PDB entry 4R79 | X-ray diffraction, 3.10 A resolution | chains G and B of the 8 polymer chains in the assembly

== Chain G ==
Molecule: left Inverted repeat NTS
Sequence (25 nucleotides; numbered 4 to 28; the number before each row is that of its first residue):
     4 GGTGTACAAG TAGGGAATGT CGGTT

== Chain B ==
Protein: Mariner Mos1 transposase
From: Drosophila mauritiana
Notes: EC 3.1.-.-
UniProt: Q7JQ07 (MOS1T_DROMA); numbering as in UniProt (aligned over 1-345)
Sequence (345 residues; numbered 1 to 345; the number before each row is that of its first residue):
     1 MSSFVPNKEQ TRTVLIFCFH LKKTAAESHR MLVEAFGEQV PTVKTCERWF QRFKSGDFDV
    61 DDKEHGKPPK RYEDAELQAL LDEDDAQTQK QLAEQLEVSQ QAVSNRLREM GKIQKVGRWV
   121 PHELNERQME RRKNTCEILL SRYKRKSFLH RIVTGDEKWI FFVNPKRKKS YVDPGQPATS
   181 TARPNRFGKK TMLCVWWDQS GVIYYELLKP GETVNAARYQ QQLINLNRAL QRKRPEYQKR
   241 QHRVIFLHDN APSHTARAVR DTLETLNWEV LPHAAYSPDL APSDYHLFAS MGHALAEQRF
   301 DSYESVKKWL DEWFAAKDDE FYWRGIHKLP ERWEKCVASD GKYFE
Disordered / not traced: 1-4, 238-242
Disulfides: Cys136-Cys336
Sequence notes: variant Thr45 (Lys in Q7JQ07), Asn164 (Ser in Q7JQ07), Pro210 (Arg in Q7JQ07), Phe344 (Leu in Q7JQ07); engineered mutation Ala216 (Thr in Q7JQ07)
Ion coordination: Mn2+: Asp156, Asp249 (shared with 1 residue of chain H)
UniProt features mapped onto this chain:
  - DNA-binding region (H-T-H motif): Thr24 to Ser55, Gln89 to Met110
  - region: Ile113 to Asn125 (Linker)
  - binding site (Mg(2+)): Asp156, Asp249, Asp284
  - site: Arg48 (Important for base-specific DNA-binding), Gln100 (Important for base-specific DNA-binding), Arg118 (Important for base-specific DNA-binding), Arg186 (Critical for target DNA recognition), His293 (Important for base-specific DNA-binding)
  - mutagenesis: Arg48 (R48Q: Loss of DNA binding; when associated with R-100), Gln100 (Q100R: Loss of DNA binding; when associated with Q-48), Arg118 (R118A: Reduces rate of second strand cleavage; when associated with A-216), Trp119 (W119P: Alters cleavage sites in second strand cleavage), Arg186 (R186A: No effect on second strand cleavage. Strongly reduced strand transfer activity), Asp284 (D284A: Loss of catalytic activity)
Reported in the primary citation:
  - binding site for left Inverted repeat NTS: Arg48, His65 to Arg71
  - binding site for left Inverted repeat TS: Lys44, His65
  - binding site for left Inverted repeat TS: Arg118, Arg183, Glu345
  - mutagenesis - T216A: increased expression (citing earlier work)

== Interface between chain G and chain B ==
Residue-residue contacts (13):
  DG5(G) - Thr213(B)  hydrogen bond to the phosphate
  DG5(G) - Pro252(B)  base contact
  DT6(G) - Thr213(B)  hydrogen bond to the phosphate
  DT6(G) - Val214(B)  sugar contact
  DT6(G) - Asn215(B)  phosphate contact
  DT6(G) - Ala216(B)  phosphate contact
  DT6(G) - Pro252(B)  base contact
  DG7(G) - Asn215(B)  phosphate contact
  DG7(G) - Ala216(B)  hydrogen bond to the phosphate
  DG7(G) - Pro252(B)  sugar contact
  DG7(G) - Ala256(B)  phosphate contact
  DT8(G) - Ala256(B)  phosphate contact
  DT8(G) - Arg257(B)  hydrogen bond to the phosphate
Other interface residues (no listed pair), chain G (5 interface residues in all): DA9
Other interface residues (no listed pair), chain B (9 interface residues in all): Ser253, Thr255

== Summary ==
5 residues of chain G face 9 of chain B across their interface, with 4 hydrogen bonds. Polar contacts include
DG5(G)-Thr213(B), DT6(G)-Thr213(B) and DG7(G)-Ala216(B). The paper reports a binding site for left Inverted
repeat TS at Lys44(B), His65(B) and Arg118(B) among others; T216A of chain B increases expression.
Chain G is left Inverted repeat NTS and chain B is Mariner Mos1 transposase (Drosophila mauritiana); the
structure, Mos1 transposase paired-end complex with left transposon end, was determined by X-ray diffraction.
